Entry 6GRB (X-ray diffraction, 2.40 A resolution); this record covers chains A and H of the 3 polymer chains in the assembly.

[Chain A]
Name: Nuclease-like protein
Organism: Chaetomium thermophilum (strain DSM 1495 / CBS 144.50 / IMI 039719)
Reference sequence: G0RYN2 (G0RYN2_CHATD); residue numbers follow UniProt; this construct covers 1-530
Chain sequence (530 residues; numbered 1 to 530; the number before each row is that of its first residue):
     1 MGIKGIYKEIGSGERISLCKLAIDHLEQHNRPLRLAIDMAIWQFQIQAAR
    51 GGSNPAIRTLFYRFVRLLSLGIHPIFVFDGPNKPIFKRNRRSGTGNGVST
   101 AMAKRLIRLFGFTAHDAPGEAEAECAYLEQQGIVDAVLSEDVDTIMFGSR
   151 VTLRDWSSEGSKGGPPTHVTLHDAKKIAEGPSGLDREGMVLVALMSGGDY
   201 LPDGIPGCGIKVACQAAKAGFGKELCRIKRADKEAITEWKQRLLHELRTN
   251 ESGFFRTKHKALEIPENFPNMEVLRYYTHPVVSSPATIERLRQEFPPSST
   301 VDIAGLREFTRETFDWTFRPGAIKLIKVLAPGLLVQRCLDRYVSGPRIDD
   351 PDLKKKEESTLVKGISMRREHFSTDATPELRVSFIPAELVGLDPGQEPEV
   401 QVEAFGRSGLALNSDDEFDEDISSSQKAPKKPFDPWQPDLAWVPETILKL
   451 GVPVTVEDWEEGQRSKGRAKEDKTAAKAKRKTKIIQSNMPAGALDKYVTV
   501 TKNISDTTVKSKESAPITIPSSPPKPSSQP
Disordered / not traced: 1, 84-98, 160-162, 231-234, 342-355, 401-430, 466-530
Metal / ion sites: Mg2+: Asp141, Asp143
Reported in the primary citation:
  - conformationally variable residues (loop rearrangement): Asp199, Asp203
  - mutagenesis - D199A (100-fold), Y200F (100-fold): decreased catalytic activity on K+ ions
  - mutagenesis - E120A (100-fold): decreased catalytic activity (citing earlier work)
  - mutagenesis - D199A/Y200F: abolished catalytic activity

[Chain H]
Molecule: 15-nt DNA strand
Sequence (15 nucleotides; numbered 16 to 30; the number before each row is that of its first residue):
    16 TGAGCGGTGGTTGGT

[How chain A and chain H interact]
Pairs across the interface (16):
  Gly2(A) - DA18(H)  phosphate contact
  Tyr7(A) - DA18(H)  hydrogen bond to the phosphate
  Tyr7(A) - DG19(H)  phosphate contact
  Lys8(A) - DC20(H)  salt bridge to the phosphate
  Glu140(A) - DG17(H)  phosphate contact
  Glu140(A) - DA18(H)  phosphate contact
  Asp141(A) - DG17(H)  phosphate contact
  Asp141(A) - DA18(H)  phosphate contact
  Arg154(A) - DA18(H)  salt bridge to the phosphate
  Thr257(A) - DT27(H)  phosphate contact
  Thr257(A) - DG28(H)  phosphate contact
  Lys258(A) - DT27(H)  sugar contact
  Lys258(A) - DG28(H)  hydrogen bond to the phosphate
  His259(A) - DT27(H)  phosphate contact
  Lys260(A) - DT27(H)  hydrogen bond to the phosphate
  Ala261(A) - DT27(H)  phosphate contact

[Summary]
11 residues of chain A and 6 residues of chain H are in contact, with 3 hydrogen bonds and 2 salt bridges.
Among the polar pairs are Tyr7(A)-DA18(H), Lys258(A)-DG28(H) and Lys260(A)-DT27(H). From the paper: D199A and
Y200F of chain A reduce catalytic activity on K+ ions; conformational variability at Asp199(A) and Asp203(A);
4 substitutions were tested in all.
Chain A is Nuclease-like protein (Chaetomium thermophilum (strain DSM 1495 / CBS 144.50 / IMI 039719)) and
chain H is a 15-nt DNA strand; the structure, eukaryotic junction-resolving enzyme GEN-1 binding with
Potassium, was determined by X-ray diffraction, deposited together with 6GRC and 6GRD.
